6UTN - chains A and B; structure by X-ray diffraction, 1.79 A resolution.

[Chain A (and B)]
Name: Glyceraldehyde-3-phosphate dehydrogenase
Source organism: Escherichia coli
Notes: EC 1.2.1.-; chain B of this document is another copy of the same molecule, construct and numbering; everything in this record applies to it too
UniProtKB: A0A0U4BD45 (A0A0U4BD45_ECOLX); residues 1-330 here correspond to UniProt positions 5-334 (UniProt number = residue number + 4)
Sequence (330 residues; numbered 1 to 330; the number before each row is that of its first residue):
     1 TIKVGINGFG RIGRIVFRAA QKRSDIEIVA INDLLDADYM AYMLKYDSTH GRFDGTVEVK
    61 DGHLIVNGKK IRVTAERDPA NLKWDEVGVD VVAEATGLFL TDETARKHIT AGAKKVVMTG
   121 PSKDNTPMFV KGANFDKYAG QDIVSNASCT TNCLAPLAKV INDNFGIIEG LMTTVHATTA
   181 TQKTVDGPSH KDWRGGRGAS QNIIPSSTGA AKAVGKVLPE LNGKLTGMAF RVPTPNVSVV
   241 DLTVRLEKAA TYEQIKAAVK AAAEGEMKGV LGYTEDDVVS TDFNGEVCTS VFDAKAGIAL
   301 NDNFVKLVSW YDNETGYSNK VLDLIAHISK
Modified residues: Mse-40, Mse-43, Mse-118, Mse-128, Mse-172, Mse-228, Mse-267 (selenomethionine; parent Met); Cys-149 (3-sulfinoalanine; CSD)
Metal / ion sites: Na+: Ala-20, Arg-23, Ile-26
Ligand contacts: sn-glycerol-3-phosphate (G3P): Val-130, Lys-131, Gly-132, Ala-133, Asn-134, Phe-135, Asp-136, Lys-159, Glu-266, Mse-267
What the authors report for this chain:
  - post-translational modification sites: Cys-149
  - binding site for sn-glycerol-3-phosphate: Asp-136
  - catalytic residues: His-176 (citing earlier work)

[Chain A / chain B interface]
Residue-residue contacts (15):
  Tyr-42(A) / Asp-277(B)  hydrogen bond (side chain-backbone)
  Lys-45(A) / Asp-276(B)  salt bridge
  Tyr-46(A) / Asp-276(B)  hydrogen bond
  Tyr-46(A) / Asp-282(B)
  Ser-48(A) / Thr-281(B)  hydrogen bond
  Arg-52(A) / Asp-282(B)  hydrogen bond (side chain-backbone)
  Arg-52(A) / Phe-283(B)
  Asp-276(A) / Lys-45(B)  salt bridge
  Asp-276(A) / Tyr-46(B)  hydrogen bond
  Asp-277(A) / Tyr-42(B)  hydrogen bond (backbone-side chain)
  Thr-281(A) / Ser-48(B)  hydrogen bond
  Asp-282(A) / Tyr-46(B)
  Asp-282(A) / Arg-52(B)  hydrogen bond (backbone-side chain)
  Phe-283(A) / Arg-52(B)
  Glu-286(A) / Arg-52(B)  salt bridge
Also at the interface, not in a pair above, chain A (14 interface residues in all): Asp-47, Val-278, Val-279
Also at the interface, not in a pair above, chain B (14 interface residues in all): Asp-47, Val-278, Val-279, Glu-286

[Summary]
Chain A and chain B each contribute 14 residues to their interface; the contacts include 8 hydrogen bonds and
3 salt bridges. Polar contacts include Lys-45(A)/Asp-276(B), Glu-286(A)/Arg-52(B) and Tyr-42(A)/Asp-277(B).
Ligands of chain A: sn-glycerol-3-phosphate. The paper reports the catalytic residue His-176(A); a binding
site for sn-glycerol-3-phosphate at Asp-136(A).
Both chains are Glyceraldehyde-3-phosphate dehydrogenase (Escherichia coli). Entry 6UTN (Native E. coli
Glyceraldehyde 3-phosphate dehydrogenase) was determined by X-ray diffraction (same publication as 6UTM and
6UTO).
